PDB entry 6VC4 | X-ray diffraction, 1.90 A resolution | chains A and B of the 4 polymer chains in the assembly

[Chain A (and B)]
Molecule: Galactose-binding lectin
From: Arachis hypogaea
Notes: chain B of this document is another copy of the same molecule, construct and numbering; everything in this record applies to it too
UniProt: P02872 (LECG_ARAHY); residues 1-236 here correspond to UniProt positions 24-259 (UniProt number = residue number + 23)
Sequence (236 residues; numbered 1 to 236; the number before each row is that of its first residue):
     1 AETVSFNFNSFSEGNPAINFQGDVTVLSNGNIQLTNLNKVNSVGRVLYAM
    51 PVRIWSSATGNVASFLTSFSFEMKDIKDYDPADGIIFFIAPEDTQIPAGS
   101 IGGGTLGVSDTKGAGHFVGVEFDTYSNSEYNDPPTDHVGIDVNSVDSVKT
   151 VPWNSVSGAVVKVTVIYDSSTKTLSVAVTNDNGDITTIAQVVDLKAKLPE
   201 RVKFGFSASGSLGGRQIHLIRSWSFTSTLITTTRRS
Disordered / not traced: 233-236
Swiss-Prot annotation at these positions:
  - binding site (Mn(2+)): Glu-121, Asp-123, Asp-132, His-137
  - binding site (Ca(2+)): Asp-123, Tyr-125, Asn-127, Asp-132
Bound ions: Mn2+: Glu-121, Asp-123, Asp-132, His-137; Ca2+: Asp-123, Tyr-125, Asn-127, Asp-132
Ligand contacts: QWG ((2R,3R,4S,5R,6S)-2-(hydroxymethyl)-6-{[(2S,3R,4S,5S,6S)-3,4,5-trihydroxy-6-({[(1-{[(2R,3S,4S,5R,6S)-3,4,5-trihydroxy-6-methoxytetrahydro-2H-pyran-2-yl]methyl}-1H-1,2,3-triazol-4-yl)methyl]sulfanyl}methyl)tetrahydro-2H-pyran-2-yl]sulfanyl}tetrahydro-2H-pyran-3,4,5-triol (non-preferred name)): Asp-80, Ala-82, Asp-83, Gly-103, Gly-104, Tyr-125, Asn-127, Glu-129, Ser-211, Leu-212, Gly-213, Gly-214
What the authors report for this chain:
  - binding site for QWG: Asp-80, Asp-83, Gly-104, Tyr-125, Asn-127, Ser-211, Gly-213

[How chain A and chain B interact]
Contacting residue pairs - 20 pairs, chain A then chain B:
  Glu-2(A) / Ser-12(B)  hydrogen bond
  Glu-2(A) / Asn-15(B)  hydrogen bond
  Ser-5(A) / Ser-5(B)
  Ser-12(A) / Glu-2(B)  hydrogen bond
  Ser-12(A) / Arg-53(B)
  Gly-14(A) / Arg-53(B)
  Asn-15(A) / Glu-2(B)
  Pro-16(A) / Pro-51(B)
  Pro-16(A) / Arg-201(B)
  Ala-17(A) / Met-50(B)  hydrophobic
  Tyr-48(A) / Met-50(B)
  Met-50(A) / Ala-17(B)  hydrophobic
  Met-50(A) / Met-50(B)  hydrophobic
  Pro-51(A) / Pro-16(B)
  Arg-53(A) / Ser-12(B)
  Arg-53(A) / Glu-13(B)
  Arg-53(A) / Gly-14(B)
  Arg-53(A) / Pro-16(B)
  Arg-201(A) / Pro-16(B)
  Thr-231(A) / Ser-12(B)
Other interface residues (no listed pair), chain A (19 interface residues in all): Ala-1, Thr-3, Ser-10, Glu-13, Ala-49, Val-52
Other interface residues (no listed pair), chain B (17 interface residues in all): Ala-1, Asn-7, Ser-10, Tyr-48, Thr-231

[In short]
The interface between chain A and chain B involves 19 residues on one side and 17 on the other, with 3
hydrogen bonds. Among the polar pairs are Glu-2(A)/Ser-12(B) and Glu-2(A)/Asn-15(B). Ligands of chain A:
compound QWG. From the paper: a binding site for QWG at Asp-80(A), Asp-83(A) and Gly-104(A) among others.
Both chains are Galactose-binding lectin (Arachis hypogaea). Entry 6VC4 (Peanut lectin complexed with
S-beta-D-Thiogalactopyranosyl beta-D-glucopyranoside derivative (STGD)) was determined by X-ray diffraction
together with 6V95, 6VAV, 6VAW, 6VC3 and 6VGF from the same study.
